Entry 4O51 (X-ray diffraction, 2.20 A resolution); this record covers chains H and M of the 3 polymer chains in the assembly.

Chain H:
Molecule: QAA-2095-2 heavy chain
Organism: Oryctolagus cuniculus, Homo sapiens
Sequence (223 residues; row label = number of the first residue in the row):
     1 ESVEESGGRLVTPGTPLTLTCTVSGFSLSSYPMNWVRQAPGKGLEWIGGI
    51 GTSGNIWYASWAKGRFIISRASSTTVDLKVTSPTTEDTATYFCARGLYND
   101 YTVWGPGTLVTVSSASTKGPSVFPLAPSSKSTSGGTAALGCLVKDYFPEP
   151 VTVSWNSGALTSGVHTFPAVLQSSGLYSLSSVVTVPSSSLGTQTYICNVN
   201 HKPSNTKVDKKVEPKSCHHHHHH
Disordered / not traced: 215-223
Modified positions: Glu1 (pyroglutamic acid; PCA)
Disulfides: Cys21-Cys93, Cys141-Cys197

Chain M:
Molecule: IDES hinge peptide
Sequence (14 residues; row label = number of the first residue in the row):
   223 THTSPPSPAPELLG
Disordered / not traced: 223-230

How chain H and chain M interact:
Residue-residue contacts (23; chain H residue first):
  Pro32(H) with Leu234(M); Leu235(M); Gly236(M)
  Asn34(H) with Leu235(M), hydrogen bond (side chain-backbone)
  Trp46(H) with Leu235(M), hydrophobic
  Gly49(H) with Leu235(M)
  Ile50(H) with Leu235(M)
  Gly51(H) with Leu235(M)
  Thr52(H) with Glu233(M)
  Ser53(H) with Glu233(M), hydrogen bond
  Asn55(H) with Glu233(M)
  Trp57(H) with Ala231(M), hydrophobic; Pro232(M), hydrophobic; Glu233(M); Leu235(M), hydrophobic
  Gly96(H) with Leu235(M); Gly236(M)
  Leu97(H) with Gly236(M), hydrogen bond (backbone-backbone)
  Tyr98(H) with Gly236(M), hydrogen bond (backbone-backbone)
  Asn99(H) with Leu234(M); Gly236(M), hydrogen bond (backbone-backbone)
  Tyr101(H) with Leu234(M); Gly236(M), hydrogen bond (side chain-backbone)
Other interface residues (no listed pair), chain H (16 interface residues in all): Thr102

Overview:
Chain H and chain M form an interface of 16 and 6 residues respectively; the contacts include 6 hydrogen
bonds. Polar contacts include Asn34(H)-Leu235(M), Ser53(H)-Glu233(M) and Leu97(H)-Gly236(M).
Here chain H is QAA-2095-2 heavy chain (Oryctolagus cuniculus, Homo sapiens) and chain M is IDES hinge
peptide. Entry 4O51 (Crystal structure of the QAA variant of anti-hinge rabbit antibody 2095-2 in complex with
IDES hinge ...) was determined by X-ray diffraction, deposited together with 4MA3 and 4O4Y.
